PDB entry 8U8C | X-ray diffraction, 2.40 A resolution | chains A and B of the 4 polymer chains in the assembly

== Chain A ==
Name: Nuclear mRNA export protein SAC3
Source organism: Saccharomyces cerevisiae S288C
Reference sequence: P46674 (SAC3_YEAST); residue numbers follow UniProt; this construct covers 60-551
Sequence (497 residues; numbered 55 to 551; the number before each row is that of its first residue):
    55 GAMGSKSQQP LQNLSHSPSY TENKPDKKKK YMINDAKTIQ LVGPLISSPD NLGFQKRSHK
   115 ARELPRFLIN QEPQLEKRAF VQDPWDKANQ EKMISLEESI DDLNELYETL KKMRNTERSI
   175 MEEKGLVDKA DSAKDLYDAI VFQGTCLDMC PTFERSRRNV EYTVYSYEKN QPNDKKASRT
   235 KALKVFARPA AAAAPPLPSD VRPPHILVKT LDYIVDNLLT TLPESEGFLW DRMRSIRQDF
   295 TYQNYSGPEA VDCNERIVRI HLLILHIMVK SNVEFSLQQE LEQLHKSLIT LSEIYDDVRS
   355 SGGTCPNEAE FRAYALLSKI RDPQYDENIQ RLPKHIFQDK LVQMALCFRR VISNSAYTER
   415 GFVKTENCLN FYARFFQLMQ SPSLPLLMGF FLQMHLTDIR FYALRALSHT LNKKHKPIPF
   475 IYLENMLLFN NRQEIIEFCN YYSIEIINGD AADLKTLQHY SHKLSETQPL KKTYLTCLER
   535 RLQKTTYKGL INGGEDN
Disordered / not traced: 55-84, 125-126, 184-192, 244-246, 548-551
Differences from the reference sequence: expression tag (55-59)

== Chain B ==
Name: Nuclear mRNA export protein THP1
Source organism: Saccharomyces cerevisiae S288C
Reference sequence: Q08231 (THP1_YEAST); numbering as in UniProt (aligned over 1-455)
Sequence (455 residues; each row starts with the number of its first residue):
     1 MDMANQLLDE LAHGNFSHLT LNLSQNGREI AILQKQLTGF DDKQLETFVE QHPAMPNDTR
    61 FKIMCTSFLN YARDVDPWSA WSSSDLIFEF YQCLINCLIN DNAPHIEMLI PVATRETEFI
   121 INLAGKLDSF HLQLHTRSHQ FLSHISSILS RLFNSIKPPR GNASSTNIPG KQRILLYLVN
   181 KLNNIYFRIE SPQLCSNIFK NFQPKSMLAH FNEYQLDQQI EYRYLLGRYY LLNSQVHNAF
   241 VQFNEAFQSL LNLPLTNQAI TRNGTRILNY MIPTGLILGK MVKWGPLRPF LSQETIDNWS
   301 VLYKHVRYGN IQGVSLWLRQ NERHLCARQL LIVLLEKLPM VTYRNLIKTV IKSWTTEWGQ
   361 NKLPYSLIER VLQLSIGPTF EDPGAQEITI YNGIHSPKNV ENVLVTLINL GLLRANCFPQ
   421 LQLCVVKKTT MIQEIVPPVN ERITKMFPAH SHVLW
Disordered / not traced: 1, 253-256

== Chain A / chain B interface ==
Residue-residue contacts (179; chain A residue first):
  M86(A) with W81(B), hydrophobic; S84(B); D85(B)
  I87(A) with W81(B), hydrogen bond (backbone-side chain); L134(B)
  I93(A) with S79(B); S82(B)
  L95(A) with F130(B)
  V96(A) with W81(B), hydrophobic; K126(B), hydrogen bond (backbone-side chain); L127(B), hydrophobic; F130(B), hydrophobic; L134(B), hydrophobic
  G97(A) with W78(B); S79(B); A80(B), hydrogen bond (backbone-backbone)
  P98(A) with P77(B); W78(B); S79(B); A80(B)
  L99(A) with V75(B), hydrophobic; P77(B), hydrogen bond (backbone-backbone); A80(B), hydrophobic; S83(B); I87(B), hydrophobic
  I100(A) with L23(B), hydrophobic; S24(B); P77(B)
  P103(A) with P77(B), hydrophobic; W78(B)
  D104(A) with W78(B)
  N105(A) with R28(B)
  L106(A) with L23(B); G27(B); R28(B); A31(B)
  G107(A) with A31(B)
  F108(A) with G27(B); I30(B), hydrophobic; A31(B); Q34(B); P77(B), hydrophobic; W78(B)
  Q109(A) with W78(B)
  K110(A) with W78(B)
  R111(A) with Q34(B), hydrogen bond
  H113(A) with D74(B), hydrogen bond (side chain-backbone); V75(B); D76(B)
  K114(A) with R73(B); D74(B), salt bridge
  R116(A) with D74(B); S82(B), hydrogen bond (side chain-backbone); D85(B), salt bridge; L86(B)
  P119(A) with D85(B)
  F121(A) with F88(B), hydrophobic; Q140(B), hydrogen bond (backbone-side chain); H144(B)
  L122(A) with W81(B), hydrophobic; T136(B); Q140(B); F141(B), hydrophobic
  I123(A) with R137(B), hydrogen bond (backbone-side chain); Q140(B)
  N124(A) with H135(B), hydrogen bond (side chain-backbone); R137(B), hydrogen bond; Q140(B)
  S354(A) with H131(B), hydrogen bond (backbone-side chain); L132(B); S138(B), hydrogen bond
  S355(A) with L132(B)
  P377(A) with L232(B); N233(B); S234(B)
  Q378(A) with Q193(B)
  D380(A) with I332(B)
  E381(A) with P192(B); Q193(B), hydrogen bond; L232(B)
  Q384(A) with C326(B); Q329(B); L330(B), hydrogen bond (side chain-backbone); L331(B), hydrogen bond (side chain-backbone); I332(B), hydrogen bond (side chain-backbone)
  R385(A) with E190(B), salt bridge; P192(B); Q329(B)
  K388(A) with R323(B)
  F391(A) with E322(B); R323(B); C326(B), hydrophobic; L331(B), hydrophobic
  Q392(A) with E322(B), hydrogen bond
  K394(A) with E387(B)
  Q397(A) with I388(B); T389(B); I390(B), hydrogen bond (side chain-backbone)
  L400(A) with I332(B), hydrophobic; I390(B), hydrophobic
  C401(A) with T389(B), hydrogen bond (side chain-backbone); I390(B), hydrophobic; I394(B), hydrophobic
  R404(A) with I332(B); E336(B), salt bridge; I394(B)
  S407(A) with E336(B)
  S409(A) with L410(B); F447(B)
  V417(A) with Q235(B)
  K418(A) with F447(B)
  T419(A) with S234(B); K337(B), hydrogen bond; F447(B)
  E420(A) with S234(B); V236(B), hydrogen bond (side chain-backbone); H237(B), hydrogen bond (side chain-backbone); K337(B), hydrogen bond (backbone-side chain); I443(B); F447(B)
  N421(A) with I277(B), hydrogen bond (side chain-backbone); E336(B); K337(B), hydrogen bond (side chain-backbone); V341(B); L410(B); I443(B)
  C422(A) with E336(B); K337(B); T406(B)
  L423(A) with E336(B); I394(B), hydrophobic; T406(B), hydrogen bond (backbone-side chain)
  N424(A) with N402(B), hydrogen bond (backbone-side chain); T406(B)
  F425(A) with M340(B), hydrophobic; Y343(B), hydrophobic; I394(B); H395(B); N402(B); V403(B), hydrophobic
  Y426(A) with N402(B), hydrogen bond (backbone-side chain); V405(B)
  A427(A) with N399(B); N402(B), hydrogen bond (backbone-side chain)
  R428(A) with T379(B); F380(B); E381(B), salt bridge; G393(B), hydrogen bond (side chain-backbone); I394(B); S396(B); N399(B)
  Q431(A) with N399(B), hydrogen bond
  L432(A) with I388(B), hydrophobic; G393(B)
  S435(A) with F380(B)
  S437(A) with F380(B)
  A460(A) with V405(B), hydrophobic; N409(B), hydrogen bond (backbone-side chain)
  L461(A) with E401(B); V405(B), hydrophobic
  H463(A) with N409(B), hydrogen bond
  T464(A) with V405(B); I408(B); N409(B); N416(B), hydrogen bond (backbone-side chain); C417(B), hydrogen bond (backbone-backbone)
  L465(A) with C417(B); P419(B)
  N466(A) with N416(B); F418(B)
  H469(A) with C417(B); F418(B); P419(B); Q420(B)
  I472(A) with Q420(B)
  P473(A) with Q420(B)
  Y476(A) with E401(B), hydrogen bond; P419(B); Q420(B)
Interface residues without a listed pair, chain A (75 interface residues in all): T92, L386, M398, R403, R459
Interface residues without a listed pair, chain B (97 interface residues in all): K35, T38, Q133, N238, L278, L325, L335, P339, N392, K398, A415, Q422

== In short ==
75 residues of chain A face 97 of chain B across their interface; the contacts include 37 hydrogen bonds and 5
salt bridges. Polar pairs include K114(A)-D74(B), R116(A)-D85(B) and R385(A)-E190(B).
Here chain A is Nuclear mRNA export protein SAC3 and chain B is Nuclear mRNA export protein THP1, both from
Saccharomyces cerevisiae S288C. Entry 8U8C (Crystal structure of the TREX-2 complex in complex with the
N-terminal motif of Sub2) was determined by X-ray diffraction (same publication as 8U8D and 8U8E).
